PDB entry 1GS7 | X-ray diffraction, 1.85 A resolution | chain A

[Chain A]
Molecule: Dissimilatory copper-containing nitrite reductase
Source organism: Achromobacter xylosoxidans
Notes: EC 1.7.99.3, 1.7.2.1
Reference sequence: O68601 (O68601_ALCXX); residues 1-336 here correspond to UniProt positions 25-360 (UniProt number = residue number + 24)
Chain sequence (336 residues; numbered 1 to 336; the number before each row is that of its first residue):
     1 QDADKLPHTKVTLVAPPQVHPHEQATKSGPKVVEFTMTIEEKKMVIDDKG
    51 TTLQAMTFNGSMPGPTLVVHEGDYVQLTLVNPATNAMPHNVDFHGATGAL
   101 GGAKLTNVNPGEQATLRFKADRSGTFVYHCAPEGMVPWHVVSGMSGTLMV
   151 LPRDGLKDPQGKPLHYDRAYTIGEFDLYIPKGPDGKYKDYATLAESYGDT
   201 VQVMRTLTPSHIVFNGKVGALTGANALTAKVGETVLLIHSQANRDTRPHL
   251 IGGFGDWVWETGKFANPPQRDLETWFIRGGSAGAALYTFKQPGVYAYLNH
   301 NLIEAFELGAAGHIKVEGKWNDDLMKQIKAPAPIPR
Differences from the reference sequence: engineered mutation Phe254 (His278 in O68601)
Bound ions: Cu ion: His89, Cys130, His139, Met144; Zn2+ site 1: His94, His129, His300; Zn2+ site 2: His165, Asp167
Reported in the primary citation:
  - Cu ion coordination: His89, Cys130, His139, Met144
  - Zn2+ coordination: His94, His129, His165, Asp167, His300
  - mutagenesis - H254F: abolished catalytic activity
  - catalytic residues: Asp92 (proposed by the authors, not directly observed)

[Overview]
His89, Cys130, His139 and Met144 form the Cu ion site. His94, His129 and His300 form the Zn2+ site 1. From the
paper: the catalytic residue Asp92; H254F abolishes catalytic activity.
Chain A is Dissimilatory copper-containing nitrite reductase (Achromobacter xylosoxidans); the structure,
Crystal structure of H254F mutant of Alcaligenes xylosoxidans Nitrite Reductase, was determined by X-ray
diffraction (same publication as 1GS6 and 1GS8).
